PDB entry 5M3M | electron microscopy, 4.00 A resolution | chains M and N of the 14 polymer chains in the assembly

== Chain M ==
Protein: DNA-directed RNA polymerase I subunit RPA49
Source organism: Saccharomyces cerevisiae (strain ATCC 204508 / S288c)
UniProt: Q01080 (RPA49_YEAST); numbering as in UniProt (aligned over 1-415)
Sequence (415 residues; each row starts with the number of its first residue):
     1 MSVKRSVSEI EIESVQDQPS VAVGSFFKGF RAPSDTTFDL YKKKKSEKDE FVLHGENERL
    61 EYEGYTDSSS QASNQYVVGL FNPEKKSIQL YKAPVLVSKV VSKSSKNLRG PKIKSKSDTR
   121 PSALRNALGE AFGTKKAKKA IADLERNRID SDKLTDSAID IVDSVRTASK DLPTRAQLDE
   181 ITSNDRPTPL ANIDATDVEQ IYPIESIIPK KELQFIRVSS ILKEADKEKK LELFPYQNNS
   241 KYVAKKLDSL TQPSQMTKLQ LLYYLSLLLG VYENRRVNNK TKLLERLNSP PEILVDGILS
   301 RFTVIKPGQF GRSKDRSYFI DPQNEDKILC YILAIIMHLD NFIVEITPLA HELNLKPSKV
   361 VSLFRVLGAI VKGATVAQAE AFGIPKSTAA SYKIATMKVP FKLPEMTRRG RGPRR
Unresolved in the structure: 1-7, 105-415
UniProt features mapped onto this chain:
  - modified residue (Phosphoserine): Ser34, Ser151

== Chain N ==
Protein: DNA-directed RNA polymerase I subunit RPA34
Source organism: Saccharomyces cerevisiae (strain ATCC 204508 / S288c)
UniProt: P47006 (RPA34_YEAST); residue numbers follow UniProt; this construct covers 1-233
Sequence (233 residues; numbered 1 to 233; the number before each row is that of its first residue):
     1 MSKLSKDYVS DSDSDDEVIS NEFSIPDGFK KCKHLKNFPL NGDNKKKAKQ QQVWLIKFPS
    61 NVDISKLKSL PVDFESSTTM TIDKHDYKIM DDTDIESSLT QDNLSNMTLL VPSESKESLK
   121 IASTAKDNAP LQFDKVFSVS ETAKIPAIDY SKVRVPRKDV PKVEGLKLEH FATGYDAEDF
   181 HVAEEVKENK KEPKKRSHHD DEEESSEKKK KKKEKREKRE KKDKKDKKKK HRD
Unresolved in the structure: 1-23, 42-48, 73-77, 167-233
UniProt features mapped onto this chain:
  - modified residue (Phosphoserine): Ser10, Ser12, Ser14, Ser60

== Chain M / chain N interface ==
Contacting residue pairs - 110 pairs, chain M then chain N:
  Ser8(M) - Leu70(N)
  Ser8(M) - Pro71(N)
  Ser8(M) - Val72(N)
  Glu9(M) - Leu70(N)
  Ile10(M) - Lys68(N)
  Ile10(M) - Ser69(N)
  Ile10(M) - Leu70(N)  hydrogen bond (backbone-backbone)
  Glu11(M) - Lys68(N)
  Ile12(M) - Leu67(N)  hydrophobic
  Ile12(M) - Lys68(N)  hydrogen bond (backbone-backbone)
  Val15(M) - Ile64(N)
  Val15(M) - Ser65(N)
  Gln16(M) - Lys36(N)
  Asp17(M) - Ser65(N)
  Gln18(M) - Lys36(N)
  Pro19(M) - Leu35(N)
  Pro19(M) - Lys36(N)  hydrogen bond (backbone-backbone)
  Ser20(M) - Leu35(N)
  Ser20(M) - Lys36(N)
  Ser20(M) - Pro112(N)
  Ser20(M) - Leu119(N)
  Val21(M) - Phe38(N)  hydrophobic
  Val21(M) - Leu110(N)
  Val21(M) - Val111(N)  hydrophobic
  Val21(M) - Pro112(N)
  Ala22(M) - Leu109(N)
  Ala22(M) - Leu110(N)  hydrogen bond (backbone-backbone)
  Ala22(M) - Leu119(N)  hydrophobic
  Val23(M) - Met107(N)  hydrophobic
  Val23(M) - Thr108(N)
  Gly24(M) - Met107(N)
  Gly24(M) - Thr108(N)  hydrogen bond (backbone-backbone)
  Ser25(M) - Asn106(N)
  Phe26(M) - Asn106(N)
  Phe26(M) - Thr108(N)
  Phe27(M) - Ser105(N)
  Lys28(M) - Leu104(N)  hydrogen bond (side chain-backbone)
  Lys28(M) - Ser105(N)
  Lys28(M) - Asn106(N)  hydrogen bond
  Gly29(M) - Asn103(N)
  Phe30(M) - Thr108(N)
  Phe30(M) - Ile121(N)  hydrophobic
  Phe30(M) - Pro130(N)
  Arg31(M) - Asp127(N)  salt bridge
  Arg31(M) - Ala129(N)
  Arg31(M) - Pro130(N)
  Ala32(M) - Ile121(N)  hydrophobic
  Ser34(M) - Asn128(N)
  Thr37(M) - Ser118(N)  hydrogen bond
  Thr37(M) - Leu119(N)
  Phe38(M) - Ser118(N)
  Phe38(M) - Leu119(N)  hydrogen bond (backbone-backbone)
  Phe38(M) - Ile121(N)  hydrophobic
  Asp39(M) - Lys31(N)  salt bridge
  Asp39(M) - Glu117(N)
  Asp39(M) - Ser118(N)
  Leu40(M) - Lys31(N)
  Leu40(M) - Cys32(N)  hydrogen bond (backbone-backbone)
  Leu40(M) - Leu119(N)  hydrophobic
  Tyr41(M) - Ile25(N)  hydrophobic
  Tyr41(M) - Phe29(N)
  Tyr41(M) - Lys30(N)
  Tyr41(M) - Lys31(N)
  Lys42(M) - Gly28(N)
  Lys42(M) - Phe29(N)
  Lys42(M) - Lys30(N)  hydrogen bond (backbone-backbone)
  Lys42(M) - Cys32(N)
  Lys43(M) - Asp27(N)
  Lys43(M) - Gly28(N)
  Lys43(M) - Phe29(N)
  Glu50(M) - Phe29(N)
  Leu53(M) - Leu110(N)  hydrophobic
  Ala72(M) - Ser60(N)  hydrogen bond (backbone-side chain)
  Ser73(M) - Pro59(N)
  Ser73(M) - Ser60(N)  hydrogen bond (backbone-backbone)
  Asn74(M) - Lys57(N)
  Asn74(M) - Phe58(N)
  Gln75(M) - Ile56(N)
  Gln75(M) - Lys57(N)
  Gln75(M) - Phe58(N)  hydrogen bond (backbone-backbone)
  Gln75(M) - Pro59(N)
  Gln75(M) - Ser60(N)
  Gln75(M) - Val62(N)
  Gln75(M) - Ile64(N)
  Tyr76(M) - Ile56(N)
  Tyr76(M) - Lys57(N)
  Val77(M) - Leu55(N)
  Val77(M) - Ile56(N)  hydrogen bond (backbone-backbone)
  Val77(M) - Ile64(N)  hydrophobic
  Val78(M) - Val53(N)  hydrophobic
  Val78(M) - Trp54(N)
  Gly79(M) - Gln52(N)
  Gly79(M) - Val53(N)
  Gly79(M) - Trp54(N)  hydrogen bond (backbone-backbone)
  Leu80(M) - Phe38(N)  hydrophobic
  Leu80(M) - Pro39(N)
  Leu80(M) - Leu40(N)  hydrophobic
  Leu80(M) - Gln51(N)
  Leu80(M) - Gln52(N)
  Leu80(M) - Val53(N)  hydrophobic
  Phe81(M) - Gln51(N)
  Phe81(M) - Gln52(N)  hydrogen bond (backbone-backbone)
  Phe81(M) - Trp54(N)  hydrophobic
  Pro83(M) - Lys49(N)
  Pro83(M) - Gln50(N)
  Ile88(M) - Trp54(N)  hydrophobic
  Gln89(M) - Pro39(N)
  Tyr91(M) - Asn37(N)
  Tyr91(M) - Phe38(N)  hydrophobic
  Tyr91(M) - Pro39(N)
Interface residues without a listed pair, chain M (56 interface residues in all): Thr36, Phe51, Val52, His54, Gln71, Glu84, Leu90, Lys92, Val95
Interface residues without a listed pair, chain N (56 interface residues in all): Ser24, His34, Lys120, Phe133

== Overview ==
Chain M and chain N each contribute 56 residues to their interface, with 17 hydrogen bonds and 2 salt bridges.
Among the polar pairs are Arg31(M)-Asp127(N), Asp39(M)-Lys31(N) and Lys28(M)-Leu104(N).
Chain M is DNA-directed RNA polymerase I subunit RPA49 and chain N is DNA-directed RNA polymerase I subunit
RPA34, both from Saccharomyces cerevisiae (strain ATCC 204508 / S288c); the structure, Free monomeric RNA
polymerase I at 4.0A resolution, was determined by electron microscopy, deposited together with 5M3F.
